PDB entry 5OCU | electron microscopy, 5.20 A resolution (low resolution: residue-level contacts below are approximate; hydrogen-bond / salt-bridge calls are withheld) | chains A and B of the 3 polymer chains in the assembly

== Chain A ==
Protein: Tubulin alpha chain
From: Bos taurus
Reference sequence: F2Z4C1 (F2Z4C1_BOVIN); residue numbers follow UniProt; this construct covers 1-451
Amino-acid sequence (451 residues; each row starts with the number of its first residue):
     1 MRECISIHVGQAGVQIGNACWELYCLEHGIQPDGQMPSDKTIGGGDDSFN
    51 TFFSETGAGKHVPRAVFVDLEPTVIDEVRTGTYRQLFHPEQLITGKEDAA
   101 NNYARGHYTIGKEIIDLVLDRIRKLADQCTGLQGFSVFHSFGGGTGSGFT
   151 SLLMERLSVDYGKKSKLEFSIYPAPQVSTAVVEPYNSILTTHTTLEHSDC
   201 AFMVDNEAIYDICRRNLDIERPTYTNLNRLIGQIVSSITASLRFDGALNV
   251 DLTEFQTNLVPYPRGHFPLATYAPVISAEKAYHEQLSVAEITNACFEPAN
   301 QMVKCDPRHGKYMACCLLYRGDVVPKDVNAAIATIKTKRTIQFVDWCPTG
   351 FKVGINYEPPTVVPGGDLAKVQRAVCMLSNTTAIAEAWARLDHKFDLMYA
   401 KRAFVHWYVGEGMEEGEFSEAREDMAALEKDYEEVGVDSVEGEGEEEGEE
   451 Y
Unresolved in the structure: 1, 35-60, 440-451
Differences from the reference sequence: conflict S136 (Leu in F2Z4C1), G265 (Ile in F2Z4C1), E358 (Gln in F2Z4C1)
Small-molecule neighbours:
  - GTP (guanosine-5'-triphosphate): G10, Q11, A12, Q15, I16, A99, A100, N101, S140, G142, G143, G144, T145, G146
  - Zn2+ (ZN): Y282, H283, E284, Q285

== Chain B ==
Protein: Tubulin beta chain
From: Sus scrofa
Reference sequence: P02554 (TBB_PIG); the author numbering skips numbers that UniProt does not, so the offset changes along the chain: 1-44 = UniProt 1-44; 47-360 = UniProt 45-358; 369-455 = UniProt 359-445
Amino-acid sequence (445 residues; row label = number of the first residue in the row; note: 10 numbers in that range are skipped by the numbering (no residue carries them; nothing is unmodelled there)):
     1 MREIVHIQAGQCGNQIGAKFWEVISDEHGIDPTGSYHGDSDLQL
    47 ERINVYYNEAAGNKYVPRAILVDLEPGTMDSVRSGPFGQIFRPDNFVFGQ
    97 SGAGNNWAKGHYTEGAELVDSVLDVVRKESESCDCLQGFQLTHSLGGGTG
   147 SGMGTLLISKIREEYPDRIMNTFSVVPSPKVSDTVVEPYNATLSVHQLVE
   197 NTDETYCIDNEALYDICFRTLKLTTPTYGDLNHLVSATMSGVTTCLRFPG
   247 QLNADLRKLAVNMVPFPRLHFFMPGFAPLTSRGSQQYRALTVPELTQQMF
   297 DAKNMMAACDPRHGRYLTVAAVFRGRMSMKEVDEQMLNVQNKNSSYFVEW
   347 IPNNVKTAVCDIPP
   369 RGLKMSATFIGNSTAIQELFKRISEQFTAMFRRKAFLHWYTGEGMDEMEF
   419 TEAESNMNDLVSEYQQYQDATADEQGEFEEEGEEDEA
Unresolved in the structure: 1, 438-455
Small-molecule neighbours:
  - GDP (guanosine-5'-diphosphate): G10, Q11, C12, A99, G142, G143, G144, T145, G146
  - taxol (TA1): E22, V23, D226, H229, L230, A233, S236, G237, P274, L275, T276, S277, R278, P360, R369, G370, L371
Swiss-Prot annotation at these positions:
  - motif: M1 to I4 (MREI motif)
  - binding site (GTP): Q11, E71, S140, G144, T145, G146, N206, N228
  - binding site (Mg(2+)): E71
  - modified residue: S40 (Phosphoserine), K60 (N6-acetyllysine), S174 (Phosphoserine), T287 (Phosphothreonine), T292 (Phosphothreonine), R320 (Omega-N-methylarginine), E448 (5-glutamyl polyglutamate)
  - cross-link (Glycyl lysine isopeptide (Lys-Gly)): K60 (interchain with G-Cter in ubiquitin), K326 (interchain with G-Cter in ubiquitin)

== Chain A / chain B interface ==
Contacting residue pairs (10):
  T179(A) - V351(B)
  T179(A) - K352(B)
  T179(A) - T353(B)
  V181(A) - N349(B)
  P222(A) - M325(B)
  P222(A) - K326(B)
  L397(A) - W346(B)
  M398(A) - W346(B)
  A403(A) - P261(B)
  F404(A) - P261(B)
Other interface residues (no listed pair), chain A (8 interface residues in all): K96
Other interface residues (no listed pair), chain B (10 interface residues in all): R2, S324

== Overview ==
8 residues of chain A face 10 of chain B across their interface. Bound to chain A: Zn2+ and GTP. Chain B binds
GDP and taxol. UniProt lists 8 GTP-binding residues and Mg2+-binding residue E71(B) on chain B.
Here chain A is Tubulin alpha chain (Bos taurus) and chain B is Tubulin beta chain (Sus scrofa). Entry 5OCU
(Molecular basis of human kinesin-8 function and inhibition) was determined by electron microscopy together
with 5OAM and 5OGC from the same study.
